Entry 8IPF (X-ray diffraction, 2.01 A resolution); this record covers chains F and G of the 8 polymer chains in the assembly.

== Chain F (and G) ==
Protein: DARPin (2E4)
Organism: synthetic construct
Notes: antibody fragment or engineered binder; chain G of this document is another copy of the same molecule, construct and numbering; everything in this record applies to it too
Sequence (136 residues; numbered 1 to 136; the number before each row is that of its first residue):
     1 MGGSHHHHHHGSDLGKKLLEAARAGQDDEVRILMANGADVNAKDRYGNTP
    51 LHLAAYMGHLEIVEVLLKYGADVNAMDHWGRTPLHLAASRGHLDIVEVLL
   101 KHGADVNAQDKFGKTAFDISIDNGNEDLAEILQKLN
Not modelled in the structure: 1-12, 134-136

== How chain F and chain G interact ==
Pairs across the interface (21; chain F residue first):
  D105(F) with R45(G), salt bridge
  N107(F) with R23(G); R45(G); Y46(G)
  A108(F) with R45(G); Y46(G)
  Q109(F) with Y46(G), hydrogen bond (backbone-side chain); N48(G), hydrogen bond; W79(G); R81(G)
  D110(F) with W79(G)
  K111(F) with W79(G), hydrogen bond (backbone-side chain); F112(G)
  F112(F) with W79(G); R81(G); F112(G)
  G113(F) with W79(G); R81(G), hydrogen bond (backbone-side chain)
  F117(F) with Y56(G)
  D118(F) with Y56(G), hydrogen bond
  I121(F) with R90(G)
Other interface residues (no listed pair), chain F (12 interface residues in all): T115

== In short ==
12 residues of chain F face 9 of chain G across their interface; the contacts include 5 hydrogen bonds and 1
salt bridge. Polar pairs include D105(F)-R45(G), Q109(F)-Y46(G) and Q109(F)-N48(G).
Both chains are DARPin (2E4) (synthetic construct). Entry 8IPF (Crystal structure of an ankyrin protein that
can specifically recognize a parallel G-quadruplex) was determined by X-ray diffraction (same publication as
8IPP).
